PDB entry 4D45 | X-ray diffraction, 2.15 A resolution | chains A and B of the 4 polymer chains in the assembly

Chain A (and B):
Protein: Enoyl-[acyl-carrier-protein] reductase [NADPH]
Organism: Staphylococcus aureus SUBSP. aureus N315
Notes: EC 1.3.1.39, 1.3.1.10; chain B of this document is another copy of the same molecule, construct and numbering; everything in this record applies to it too
UniProt: Q7A6D8 (Q7A6D8_STAAN); numbering as in UniProt (aligned over 1-256)
Sequence (282 residues; row label = number of the first residue in the row; numbers below 1 keep their minus sign (Met-25 is residue -25)):
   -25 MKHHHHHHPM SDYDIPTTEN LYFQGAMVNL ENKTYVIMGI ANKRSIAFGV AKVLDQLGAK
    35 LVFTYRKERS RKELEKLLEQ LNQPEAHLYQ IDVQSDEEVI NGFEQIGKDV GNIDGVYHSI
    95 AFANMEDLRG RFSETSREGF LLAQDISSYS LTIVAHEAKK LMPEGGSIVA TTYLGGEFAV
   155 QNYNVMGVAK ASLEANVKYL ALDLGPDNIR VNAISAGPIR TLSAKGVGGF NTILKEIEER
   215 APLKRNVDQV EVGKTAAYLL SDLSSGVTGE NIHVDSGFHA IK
Disordered / not traced: -25 to 2
Sequence notes: expression tag (-25 to 0); engineered mutation Val2 (Leu in Q7A6D8)
Ligand contacts:
  - glutamic acid (GLU): Arg103, Ala198, Lys199, Val201, Gly202, Gly203, Phe204, Asn205
  - NADP (J47; 5-bromo-2-(4-chloro-2-hydroxyphenoxy)benzonitrile): Ile94, Ala95, Phe96, Ala97, Leu102, Tyr147, Tyr157, Met160, Lys164, Pro192, Ser197, Ala198, Val201, Phe204
  - NADP (NAP; NADP nicotinamide-adenine-dinucleotide phosphate): Gly13, Ile14, Ala15, Ser19, Ile20, Arg40, Lys41, Ser44, Ile65, Asp66, Val67, Gln68, Ser93, Ile94, Ala95, Phe96, Ile120, Thr145, Thr146, Tyr147, Tyr157, Lys164, Ala190, Gly191, Pro192, Ile193, Thr195, Leu196, Ser197, Ala198, Phe204
Reported in the primary citation:
  - binding site for NADP: Ala97, Tyr157
  - catalytic residues: Tyr147 (proposed by the authors, not directly observed)
  - mutagenesis - Y147F (4-fold), S189A, D249A (>10,000-fold): decreased catalytic activity
  - mutagenesis - Y147F: unchanged binding to TS analogue

Chain A / chain B interface:
Pairs across the interface (90):
  Val67(A) - Arg111(B)  hydrogen bond (backbone-side chain)
  Gln68(A) - Arg111(B)
  Ser69(A) - Arg111(B)
  Asp70(A) - Arg111(B)  salt bridge
  Arg105(A) - Asp177(B)  salt bridge
  Arg105(A) - Leu178(B)
  Arg105(A) - Asp181(B)  salt bridge
  Phe106(A) - Thr126(B)
  Phe106(A) - Asn170(B)
  Phe106(A) - Tyr173(B)  hydrophobic
  Phe106(A) - Leu174(B)  hydrophobic
  Phe106(A) - Asp177(B)  hydrogen bond (backbone-side chain)
  Ser107(A) - Thr126(B)
  Ser107(A) - His130(B)
  Ser107(A) - Leu174(B)
  Ser107(A) - Asp177(B)  hydrogen bond
  Ser107(A) - Leu178(B)
  Thr109(A) - Tyr123(B)  hydrogen bond (backbone-side chain)
  Ser110(A) - Tyr123(B)
  Arg111(A) - Val67(B)  hydrogen bond (side chain-backbone)
  Arg111(A) - Gln68(B)
  Arg111(A) - Ser69(B)
  Arg111(A) - Asp70(B)  salt bridge
  Arg111(A) - Asp119(B)  salt bridge
  Arg111(A) - Tyr123(B)  hydrogen bond (backbone-side chain)
  Arg111(A) - Ile127(B)
  Phe114(A) - Gln118(B)
  Phe114(A) - Ser122(B)
  Phe114(A) - Tyr123(B)  hydrophobic
  Phe114(A) - Ser166(B)
  Phe114(A) - Asn170(B)
  Leu115(A) - Leu115(B)
  Leu115(A) - Gln118(B)
  Leu115(A) - Asp119(B)
  Gln118(A) - Phe114(B)
  Gln118(A) - Leu115(B)
  Gln118(A) - Gln118(B)  hydrogen bond
  Gln118(A) - Ser166(B)
  Asp119(A) - Arg111(B)  salt bridge
  Asp119(A) - Leu115(B)
  Ser122(A) - Phe114(B)
  Tyr123(A) - Thr109(B)  hydrogen bond (side chain-backbone)
  Tyr123(A) - Ser110(B)
  Tyr123(A) - Arg111(B)  hydrogen bond (side chain-backbone)
  Tyr123(A) - Phe114(B)  hydrophobic
  Thr126(A) - Phe106(B)
  His130(A) - Ser107(B)
  His130(A) - Glu108(B)
  Lys133(A) - Arg105(B)
  Gly149(A) - Tyr173(B)  hydrogen bond (backbone-side chain)
  Glu151(A) - Lys172(B)  hydrogen bond (backbone-side chain)
  Phe152(A) - Tyr173(B)  hydrogen bond (backbone-side chain)
  Ala153(A) - Lys172(B)
  Ala153(A) - Tyr173(B)
  Val154(A) - Tyr173(B)  hydrogen bond (backbone-side chain)
  Gln155(A) - Leu176(B)
  Tyr157(A) - Tyr173(B)
  Asn158(A) - Tyr173(B)
  Gly161(A) - Tyr173(B)
  Val162(A) - Ser166(B)
  Val162(A) - Ala169(B)  hydrophobic
  Val162(A) - Asn170(B)
  Val162(A) - Tyr173(B)  hydrophobic
  Ala165(A) - Ala165(B)
  Ala165(A) - Ala169(B)  hydrophobic
  Ser166(A) - Phe114(B)
  Ser166(A) - Gln118(B)
  Ser166(A) - Val162(B)
  Ala169(A) - Ala165(B)  hydrophobic
  Asn170(A) - Phe106(B)
  Asn170(A) - Phe114(B)
  Lys172(A) - Glu151(B)  hydrogen bond (side chain-backbone)
  Lys172(A) - Ala153(B)
  Tyr173(A) - Phe106(B)  hydrophobic
  Tyr173(A) - Gly149(B)  hydrogen bond (side chain-backbone)
  Tyr173(A) - Phe152(B)  hydrogen bond (side chain-backbone)
  Tyr173(A) - Ala153(B)
  Tyr173(A) - Val154(B)  hydrogen bond (side chain-backbone)
  Tyr173(A) - Tyr157(B)
  Tyr173(A) - Asn158(B)
  Tyr173(A) - Gly161(B)
  Leu174(A) - Phe106(B)  hydrophobic
  Leu174(A) - Ser107(B)
  Leu176(A) - Ala153(B)
  Leu176(A) - Gln155(B)
  Asp177(A) - Arg105(B)  salt bridge
  Asp177(A) - Phe106(B)
  Asp177(A) - Ser107(B)  hydrogen bond
  Leu178(A) - Arg105(B)
  Asp181(A) - Arg105(B)  salt bridge
Interface residues without a listed pair, chain A (42 interface residues in all): Glu108, Ile127
Interface residues without a listed pair, chain B (42 interface residues in all): Lys133

Summary:
Chain A and chain B each contribute 42 residues to their interface, with 18 hydrogen bonds and 8 salt bridges.
Among the polar pairs are Asp70(A)-Arg111(B), Arg105(A)-Asp177(B) and Arg105(A)-Asp181(B). Chain A binds
glutamic acid and NADP. From the paper: the catalytic residue Tyr147(A); Y147F, S189A and D249A of chain A
reduce catalytic activity.
Chain A and chain B are both Enoyl-[acyl-carrier-protein] reductase [NADPH] (Staphylococcus aureus SUBSP.
aureus N315); the structure, Crystal structure of S. aureus FabI in complex with NADP and 5-bromo-
2-(4-chloro-2-hydroxyphenoxy)benzonitrile, was determined by X-ray diffraction, deposited together with 4D41,
4D42, 4D43, 4D44 and 4D46.
